6FGA - chains E and N of the 4 polymer chains in the assembly; structure by X-ray diffraction, 2.82 A resolution.

Chain E:
Molecule: E3 ubiquitin-protein ligase TRIM21
Source organism: Homo sapiens
Notes: EC 2.3.2.27
UniProt: P19474 (RO52_HUMAN); numbering as in UniProt (aligned over 1-98)
Sequence (101 residues; numbered -2 to 98; the number before each row is that of its first residue; numbers below 1 keep their minus sign (Gly-2 is residue -2)):
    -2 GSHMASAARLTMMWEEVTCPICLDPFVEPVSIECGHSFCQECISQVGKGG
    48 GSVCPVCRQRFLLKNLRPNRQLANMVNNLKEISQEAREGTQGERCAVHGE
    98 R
Unresolved in the structure: -2 to 3, 83-98
Sequence notes: expression tag (-2 to 0)
Bound ions: Zn2+ site 1: Cys16, Cys19, Cys36, Cys39; Zn2+ site 2: Cys31, His33, Cys51, Cys54
Swiss-Prot annotation at these positions:
  - zinc finger: Cys16 to Arg55 (RING-type), Cys92 to Arg98 (B box-type)
  - binding site (Zn(2+)): Cys92, His95
  - mutagenesis: Cys16 (C16A: Loss of E3 ubiquitin-protein ligase activity. Does not inhibit NF-kappa-B-induced gene expression. Loss of E3 ubiquitin-protein ligase activity; when associated with 31-A--A-33), Cys31 to His33 (Loss of E3 ubiquitin-protein ligase activity; when associated with A-16)
Reported in the primary citation:
  - catalytic residues: Arg55
  - mutagenesis - E12A, E12K/E13K, E13A, E13K, L20A, R55A, R67A, N71A: decreased catalytic activity with Ubiquitin-conjugating enzyme E2 E1 (chain N)
  - mutagenesis - R55A (Kd 50 mum), R55K, K61A: unchanged binding to Ubiquitin-conjugating enzyme E2 E1 (chain N)
  - mutagenesis - L20A, R55K: decreased catalytic activity
  - mutagenesis - E12K: unchanged catalytic activity on autoubiquitination
  - mutagenesis - E12A, E12K, E12K/E13K, E13A, E13K, R67A, N71A: decreased catalytic activity (E2-Ub hydrolysis)
  - post-translational modification sites: Lys61
  - mutagenesis - K61A, N62A: unchanged catalytic activity on ubiquitin discharge
  - mutagenesis - R55K: abolished catalytic activity with Ubiquitin-conjugating enzyme E2 E1 (chain N)
  - mutagenesis - K61A: decreased catalytic activity on both UBE2E1 and UBE2D1
  - mutagenesis - N62A: decreased catalytic activity on UBE2E1 and UBE2D1
  - mutagenesis - N62R: unchanged catalytic activity on UBE2E1 and UBE2D1

Chain N:
Molecule: Ubiquitin-conjugating enzyme E2 E1
Source organism: Homo sapiens
Notes: EC 2.3.2.23, 2.3.2.24
UniProt: P51965 (UB2E1_HUMAN); residues 37-193 here = UniProt positions 37-193
Sequence (158 residues; row label = number of the first residue in the row):
    36 GSMSKNSKLLSTSAKRIQKELADITLDPPPNCSAGPKGDNIYEWRSTILG
    86 PPGSVYEGGVFFLDITFTPEYPFKPPKVTFRTRIYHCNINSQGVICLDIL
   136 KDNWSPALTISKVLLSICSLLTDCNPADPLVGSIATQYMTNRAEHDRMAR
   186 QWTKRYAT
Unresolved in the structure: 36-41
Sequence notes: expression tag (36)
Swiss-Prot annotation at these positions:
  - active site: Cys131 (Glycyl thioester intermediate)
  - cross-link: Lys136 (Glycyl lysine isopeptide (Lys-Gly) (interchain with G-Cter in ISG15))
  - mutagenesis: Phe108 (F108N: Inhibits TDP43 ubiquitination. No effect on SETDB1 ubiquitination), Cys131 (C131A/S: Loss of catalytic activity)
Reported in the primary citation:
  - conformationally variable residues (order/disorder transition, side-chain flip): Asp133, Asp163
  - catalytic residues: Cys131 (citing earlier work)
  - post-translational modification sites: Lys136 (citing earlier work)
  - mutagenesis - D163A: unchanged catalytic activity on hydrolyzed
  - mutagenesis - D133S, D163A: abolished catalytic activity

Interface between chain E and chain N:
Residue-residue contacts (19; chain E residue first):
  Pro17(E) - Arg51(N)
  Pro17(E) - Ala142(N)
  Ile18(E) - Arg51(N)  hydrogen bond (backbone-side chain)
  Ile18(E) - Pro107(N)
  Ile18(E) - Phe108(N)  hydrophobic
  Ile18(E) - Pro141(N)
  Cys19(E) - Lys54(N)
  Leu20(E) - Arg51(N)
  Leu20(E) - Lys54(N)  hydrogen bond (backbone-side chain)
  Asp21(E) - Lys50(N)  salt bridge
  Asp21(E) - Lys54(N)  salt bridge
  Cys39(E) - Phe108(N)
  Gln42(E) - Phe108(N)
  Val43(E) - Pro141(N)  hydrophobic
  Pro52(E) - Ser140(N)  hydrogen bond (backbone-side chain)
  Pro52(E) - Pro141(N)
  Pro52(E) - Ala142(N)
  Arg55(E) - Asn138(N)  hydrogen bond (side chain-backbone)
  Arg55(E) - Ser140(N)
Other interface residues (no listed pair), chain E (11 interface residues in all): Glu38
Other interface residues (no listed pair), chain N (12 interface residues in all): Lys43, Trp139, Thr144
The authors on this interface:
  - specific contacts: Asn138(N)-Arg55(E) (hydrogen bond)
  - hot spots on chain N (mutagenesis) - A142D: abolished binding to E3 ubiquitin-protein ligase TRIM21 (chain E)

In short:
Chain E and chain N form an interface of 11 and 12 residues respectively, with 4 hydrogen bonds and 2 salt
bridges. Polar contacts include Asp21(E)-Lys50(N), Asp21(E)-Lys54(N) and Ile18(E)-Arg51(N). The paper
describes a hydrogen bond between Asn138(N) and Arg55(E). The paper reports catalytic residues Arg55(E) and
Cys131(N); E12A, E12K/E13K and E13A of chain E, among others, reduce catalytic activity with
Ubiquitin-conjugating enzyme E2 E1 (chain N); 16 substitutions were tested in all.
Here chain E is E3 ubiquitin-protein ligase TRIM21 and chain N is Ubiquitin-conjugating enzyme E2 E1, both
from Homo sapiens. Entry 6FGA (Crystal structure of TRIM21 E3 ligase, RING domain in complex with its cognate
E2 conjugating enzyme ...) was determined by X-ray diffraction.
